8GVK - chains A and C of the 4 polymer chains in the assembly; structure by electron microscopy, 2.20 A resolution.

[Chain A (and C)]
Molecule: Streptavidin
Notes: chain C of this document is another copy of the same molecule, construct and numbering; everything in this record applies to it too
UniProt: P22629 (SAV_STRAV); residues -23 to 159 here correspond to UniProt positions 1-183 (UniProt number = residue number + 24)
Chain sequence (183 residues; each row starts with the number of its first residue; numbers below 1 keep their minus sign (Met-23 is residue -23)):
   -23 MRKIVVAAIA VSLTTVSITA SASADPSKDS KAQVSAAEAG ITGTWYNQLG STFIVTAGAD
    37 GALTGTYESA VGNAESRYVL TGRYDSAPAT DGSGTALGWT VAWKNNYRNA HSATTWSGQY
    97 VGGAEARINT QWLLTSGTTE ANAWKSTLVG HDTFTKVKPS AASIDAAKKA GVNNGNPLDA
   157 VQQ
Unresolved in the structure: -23 to 15, 135-159
UniProt features mapped onto this chain:
  - motif: Arg59 to Asp61 (Cell attachment site)
  - binding site (biotin): Tyr43, Tyr54, Trp92, Trp108, Trp120

[Chain A / chain C interface]
Pairs across the interface (84):
  Val55(A) - Arg59(C)
  Thr57(A) - Thr57(C)  hydrogen bond
  Thr57(A) - Gly58(C)
  Thr57(A) - Arg59(C)
  Gly58(A) - Thr57(C)
  Arg59(A) - Val55(C)
  Arg59(A) - Thr57(C)
  Arg59(A) - Thr76(C)
  Arg59(A) - Ala78(C)
  Tyr60(A) - Ala78(C)
  Asp61(A) - Ala78(C)
  Asp61(A) - Asn85(C)
  Asp61(A) - His87(C)  salt bridge
  Ser62(A) - Lys80(C)
  Ala63(A) - Asn85(C)  hydrogen bond (backbone-side chain)
  Ala63(A) - His87(C)  hydrogen bond (backbone-side chain)
  Pro64(A) - His87(C)
  Ala65(A) - His87(C)
  Gly68(A) - Thr115(C)
  Ser69(A) - Thr114(C)
  Gly70(A) - Gly113(C)
  Gly70(A) - Thr114(C)  hydrogen bond (backbone-backbone)
  Ala72(A) - His87(C)
  Ala72(A) - Ser88(C)
  Ala72(A) - Ala89(C)
  Ala72(A) - Thr111(C)
  Ala72(A) - Gly113(C)
  Leu73(A) - Ala89(C)
  Gly74(A) - Thr76(C)
  Gly74(A) - Thr91(C)
  Trp75(A) - Thr76(C)  hydrogen bond (backbone-side chain)
  Thr76(A) - Arg59(C)
  Thr76(A) - Gly74(C)
  Thr76(A) - Trp75(C)  hydrogen bond (side chain-backbone)
  Thr76(A) - Thr76(C)
  Ala78(A) - Arg59(C)
  Ala78(A) - Tyr60(C)
  Ala78(A) - Asp61(C)
  Lys80(A) - Ser62(C)
  Asn85(A) - Asp61(C)
  Asn85(A) - Ala63(C)  hydrogen bond (side chain-backbone)
  His87(A) - Asp61(C)  salt bridge
  His87(A) - Ala63(C)  hydrogen bond (side chain-backbone)
  His87(A) - Pro64(C)
  His87(A) - Ala65(C)
  His87(A) - Ala72(C)
  Ser88(A) - Ala72(C)
  Ala89(A) - Ala72(C)
  Ala89(A) - Leu73(C)
  Ala89(A) - Ser93(C)
  Thr91(A) - Gly74(C)
  Thr91(A) - Thr91(C)  hydrogen bond
  Thr91(A) - Trp92(C)
  Thr91(A) - Ser93(C)
  Trp92(A) - Thr91(C)
  Ser93(A) - Ala89(C)
  Ser93(A) - Thr91(C)
  Ser93(A) - Leu109(C)  hydrogen bond (side chain-backbone)
  Ser93(A) - Thr111(C)  hydrogen bond
  Gly94(A) - Thr111(C)
  Gln95(A) - Ser112(C)
  Gln95(A) - Gly113(C)
  Gln95(A) - Thr114(C)  hydrogen bond (side chain-backbone)
  Gln95(A) - Ser122(C)
  Gln107(A) - Leu109(C)
  Gln107(A) - Thr123(C)
  Trp108(A) - Leu109(C)
  Leu109(A) - Ser93(C)  hydrogen bond (backbone-side chain)
  Leu109(A) - Gln107(C)
  Leu109(A) - Trp108(C)
  Leu109(A) - Leu109(C)  hydrophobic
  Thr111(A) - Ala72(C)
  Thr111(A) - Ser93(C)  hydrogen bond
  Thr111(A) - Gly94(C)
  Ser112(A) - Gln95(C)
  Gly113(A) - Gly70(C)
  Gly113(A) - Ala72(C)
  Gly113(A) - Gln95(C)
  Thr114(A) - Ser69(C)
  Thr114(A) - Gly70(C)  hydrogen bond (backbone-backbone)
  Thr114(A) - Gln95(C)  hydrogen bond (backbone-side chain)
  Thr115(A) - Gly68(C)
  Ser122(A) - Gln95(C)
  Thr123(A) - Gln107(C)
Other interface residues (no listed pair), chain A (40 interface residues in all): Leu110
Other interface residues (no listed pair), chain C (41 interface residues in all): Leu110, Ala119

[Summary]
Chain A and chain C form an interface of 40 and 41 residues respectively; the contacts include 16 hydrogen
bonds and 2 salt bridges. Polar pairs include Asp61(A)-His87(C), Thr57(A)-Thr57(C) and Ala63(A)-Asn85(C).
Curated annotation (UniProt) lists 5 biotin-binding residues on chain A.
Chain A and chain C are both Streptavidin; the structure, Cryo-EM structure of streptavidin, was determined by
electron microscopy together with 7YIM and 7XGY from the same study.
